Entry 8FNJ (electron microscopy, 2.40 A resolution); this record covers chains D and E of the 12 polymer chains in the assembly.

[Chain D]
Molecule: Lamina-associated polypeptide 2, isoforms beta/gamma, Integrase
Source organism: Homo sapiens
Notes: EC 2.7.7.-, 3.1.-.-
UniProt: chimeric construct of P42167, P12497: residues -55 to -3 from P42167 (LAP2B_HUMAN) positions 48-100 (UniProt number = residue number + 103); residues 1-288 from P12497 positions 1148-1435 (UniProt number = residue number + 1147)
Amino-acid sequence (364 residues; each row starts with the number of its first residue; numbers below 1 keep their minus sign (Gly-75 is residue -75)):
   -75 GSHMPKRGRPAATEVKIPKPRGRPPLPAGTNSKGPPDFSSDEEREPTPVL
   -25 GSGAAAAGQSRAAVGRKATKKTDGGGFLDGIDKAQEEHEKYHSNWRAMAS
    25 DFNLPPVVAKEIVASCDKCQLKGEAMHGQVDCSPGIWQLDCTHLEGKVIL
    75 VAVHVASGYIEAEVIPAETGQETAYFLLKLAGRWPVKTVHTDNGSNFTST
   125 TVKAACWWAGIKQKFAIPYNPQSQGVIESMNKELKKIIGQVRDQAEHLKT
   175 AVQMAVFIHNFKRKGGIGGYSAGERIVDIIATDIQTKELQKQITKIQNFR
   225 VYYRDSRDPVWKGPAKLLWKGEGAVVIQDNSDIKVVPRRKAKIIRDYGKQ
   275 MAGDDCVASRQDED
Disordered / not traced: -75 to 221, 269-288
Sequence notes: expression tag (-75 to -56); conflict Gly-54 (Asn49 in P42167), Gln-17 (Arg86 in P42167); linker (-2 to 0); engineered mutation Lys138 (Glu1285 in P12497), Ala140 (Gly1287 in P12497)
UniProt features mapped onto this chain:
  - modified residue: Thr-46 (Phosphothreonine), Ser-44 (Phosphoserine), Ser-37 (Phosphoserine), Ser-36 (Phosphoserine), Thr-29 (Phosphothreonine), Ser-24 (Phosphoserine), Arg-15 (Omega-N-methylarginine)
  - zinc finger: Asp3 to Gln44 (Integrase-type)
  - DNA-binding region: Phe223 to Asp270 (Integrase-type)
  - binding site (Zn(2+)): His12, His16, Cys40, Cys43
  - binding site (Mg(2+)): Asp64, Asp116, Glu152
Reported in the primary citation:
  - catalytic residues: Glu152 (citing earlier work)
  - mutagenesis - G140A (3- to 5-fold), Q148H (5- to 10-fold), Q148K (5- to 10-fold), Q148R (5- to 10-fold): decreased catalytic activity
  - mutagenesis - E138K: unchanged catalytic activity
  - mutagenesis - E138K/G140A/Q148K (1.0 kcal/mol): decreased binding to DTG (from molecular simulation)

[Chain E]
Molecule: 27-nt DNA strand
Sequence (27 nucleotides; numbered 15 to 41; the number before each row is that of its first residue):
    15 ACTGCTAGAGATTTTCCCGCCCACGCT
Disordered / not traced: 34-41

[Interface between chain D and chain E]
Residue-residue contacts (8):
  Trp243(D) - DA15(E)  base contact
  Trp243(D) - DC16(E)  base contact
  Glu246(D) - DC16(E)  base contact
  Glu246(D) - DT17(E)  hydrogen bond to the base
  Gly247(D) - DC16(E)  base contact
  Gly247(D) - DT17(E)  sugar contact
  Ala248(D) - DC16(E)  hydrogen bond to the base
  Arg263(D) - DG18(E)  salt bridge to the phosphate
Also at the interface, not in a pair above, chain D (9 interface residues in all): Gly245, Val250, Val259, Pro261

[Summary]
Chain D and chain E form an interface of 9 and 4 residues respectively; the contacts include 2 hydrogen bonds
and 1 salt bridge. Polar pairs include Glu246(D)-DT17(E), Ala248(D)-DC16(E) and Arg263(D)-DG18(E). From the
paper: the catalytic residue Glu152(D); G140A, Q148H and Q148K of chain D, among others, reduce catalytic
activity; 6 substitutions were tested in all.
Chain D is Lamina-associated polypeptide 2, isoforms beta/gamma, Integrase (Homo sapiens) and chain E is a
27-nt DNA strand; the structure, Structure of E138K/G140A HIV-1 intasome with Dolutegravir bound, was
determined by electron microscopy, deposited together with 8FND, 8FNG, 8FNH, 8FNL, 8FNM, 8FNO, 8FNP and 8FNQ.
